9ESI - chains 5 and D of the 43 polymer chains in the assembly; structure by electron microscopy, 3.10 A resolution.

# Chain 5
Molecule: U5snRNA
From: Schizosaccharomyces pombe
Sequence (120 nucleotides; row label = number of the first residue in the row):
     1 AUAAUCCGUCAAAGCACUUUGCAAAAGCUAACGUAUCUGUUUCUUGCCUU
    51 UUACCAGAAACAGCCGUUUGUAAGGUGUGCUAAUUUGACUGUAUAGUUUU
   101 UGUAAUCUUUUUCUUGAAAC
Disordered / not traced: 1-6, 109-120

# Chain D
Name: Small nuclear ribonucleoprotein Sm D3
From: Schizosaccharomyces pombe
UniProt: Q9UUC6 (SMD3_SCHPO); numbering as in UniProt (aligned over 1-97)
Chain sequence (97 residues; numbered 1 to 97; the number before each row is that of its first residue):
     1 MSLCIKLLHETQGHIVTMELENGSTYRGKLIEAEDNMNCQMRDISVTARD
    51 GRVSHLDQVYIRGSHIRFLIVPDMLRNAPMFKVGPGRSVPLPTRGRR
Disordered / not traced: 1

# How chain 5 and chain D interact
Residue-residue contacts (13):
  C89(5) - Lys82(D)  phosphate contact
  C89(5) - Arg97(D)  base contact
  U90(5) - Lys82(D)  phosphate contact
  U90(5) - Val83(D)  sugar contact
  U90(5) - Arg97(D)  phosphate contact
  G91(5) - Arg97(D)  salt bridge to the phosphate
  U97(5) - Arg62(D)  hydrogen bond to the sugar
  U98(5) - Asn36(D)  hydrogen bond to the sugar
  U98(5) - Asn38(D)  hydrogen bond to the base
  U98(5) - Arg62(D)  hydrogen bond to the phosphate
  U98(5) - Gly63(D)  hydrogen bond to the base
  U98(5) - Ser64(D)  hydrogen bond to the base
  U99(5) - Met37(D)  base contact
Other interface residues (no listed pair), chain D (12 interface residues in all): Leu3, Ile5, Pro85

# Overview
Chain 5 and chain D form an interface of 6 and 12 residues respectively; the contacts include 6 hydrogen bonds
and 1 salt bridge. Polar contacts include U98(5)-Asn38(D), U98(5)-Gly63(D) and U98(5)-Ser64(D).
Here chain 5 is U5snRNA and chain D is Small nuclear ribonucleoprotein Sm D3, both from Schizosaccharomyces
pombe. Entry 9ESI (Structure of a B-state intermediate committed to discard (Bd-II state)) was determined by
electron microscopy (same publication as 9ESH).
